PDB entry 6GKZ | X-ray diffraction, 2.43 A resolution | chains A and D

Chain A:
Name: Coclaurine N-methyltransferase
From: Coptis japonica
Notes: EC 2.1.1.115
UniProtKB: Q948P7 (Q948P7_COPJA); residues 7-357 here = UniProt positions 7-357
Sequence (351 residues; numbered 7 to 357; the number before each row is that of its first residue):
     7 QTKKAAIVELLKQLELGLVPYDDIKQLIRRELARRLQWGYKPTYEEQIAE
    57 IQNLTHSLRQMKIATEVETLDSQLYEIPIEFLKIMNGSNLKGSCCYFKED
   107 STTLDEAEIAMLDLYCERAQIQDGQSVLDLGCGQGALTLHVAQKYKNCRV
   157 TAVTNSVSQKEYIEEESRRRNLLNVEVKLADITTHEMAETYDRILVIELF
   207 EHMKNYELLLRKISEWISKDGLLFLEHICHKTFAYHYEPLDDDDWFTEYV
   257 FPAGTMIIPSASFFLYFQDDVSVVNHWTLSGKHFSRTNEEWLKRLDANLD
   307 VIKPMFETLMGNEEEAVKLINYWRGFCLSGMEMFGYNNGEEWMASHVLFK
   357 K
Unresolved in the structure: 72-82, 357
Modified positions: Mse67, Mse91, Mse117, Mse193, Mse209, Mse262, Mse311, Mse316, Mse337, Mse339, Mse349 (selenomethionine; parent Met)
Residues lining bound ligands: S-adenosylhomocysteine (SAH): Lys97, Gly98, Ser99, Gly137, Cys138, Gly139, Thr160, Asn161, Gln165, Ala186, Asp187, Ile188, Thr189, Ile203, Glu204, Leu205, His208
From the paper describing this entry:
  - conformationally variable residues (order/disorder transition): Leu64 to Glu82
  - catalytic residues: His208
  - mutagenesis - E204A, H208A (1 and 4 %), W329A, F332A: decreased catalytic activity
  - mutagenesis - E207A, R330A, G331A: unchanged catalytic activity

Chain D:
Name: Coclaurine N-methyltransferase
From: Coptis japonica
Notes: EC 2.1.1.115
UniProtKB: Q948P7 (Q948P7_COPJA); numbering as in UniProt; present here: 7-173, 176-357
Sequence (351 residues; row label = number of the first residue in the row; note: 1 number in that range is skipped by the numbering (no residue carries it; nothing is unmodelled there)):
     7 QTKKAAIVELLKQLELGLVPYDDIKQLIRRELARRLQWGYKPTYEEQIAE
    57 IQNLTHSLRQMKIATEVETLDSQLYEIPIEFLKIMNGSNLKGSCCYFKED
   107 STTLDEAEIAMLDLYCERAQIQDGQSVLDLGCGQGALTLHVAQKYKNCRV
   157 TAVTNSVSQKEYIEEES
  173A R
   174 R
   176 RNLLNVEVKLADITTHEMAETYDRILVIELFEHMKNYELLLRKISEWISK
   226 DGLLFLEHICHKTFAYHYEPLDDDDWFTEYVFPAGTMIIPSASFFLYFQD
   276 DVSVVNHWTLSGKHFSRTNEEWLKRLDANLDVIKPMFETLMGNEEEAVKL
   326 INYWRGFCLSGMEMFGYNNGEEWMASHVLFKK
Unresolved in the structure: 7-9, 71-83, 173A, 357
Modified positions: Mse67, Mse91, Mse117, Mse193, Mse209, Mse262, Mse311, Mse316, Mse337, Mse339, Mse349 (selenomethionine; parent Met)
Residues lining bound ligands: S-adenosylhomocysteine (SAH): Lys97, Gly98, Ser99, Gly137, Cys138, Gly139, Val159, Thr160, Asn161, Gln165, Ala186, Asp187, Ile188, Ile203, Glu204, Leu205, His208, Mse209
From the paper describing this entry:
  - catalytic residues: His208
  - mutagenesis - E204A, H208A (1 and 4 %), W329A, F332A: decreased catalytic activity
  - mutagenesis - E207A, R330A, G331A: unchanged catalytic activity

Chain A / chain D interface:
Residue-residue contacts - 40 pairs, chain A then chain D:
  Thr49(A) with Glu346(D)
  Tyr50(A) with Lys237(D), hydrogen bond (side chain-backbone); Ala267(D), hydrophobic; Thr284(D); Glu346(D), hydrogen bond (backbone-side chain); Mse349(D)
  Glu51(A) with Thr284(D), hydrogen bond (backbone-side chain)
  Ile54(A) with His282(D); Thr284(D)
  Gln58(A) with Asn281(D); His282(D), hydrogen bond (side chain-backbone)
  His62(A) with Val280(D), hydrogen bond (side chain-backbone); Asn281(D)
  Arg65(A) with Val280(D)
  Lys237(A) with Tyr50(D), hydrogen bond (backbone-side chain)
  Ala267(A) with Tyr50(D), hydrophobic
  Leu271(A) with Tyr272(D); Gln274(D), hydrogen bond (backbone-side chain)
  Tyr272(A) with Leu271(D); His282(D), hydrogen bond
  Gln274(A) with Leu271(D); Gln274(D), hydrogen bond; Ser278(D), hydrogen bond (backbone-side chain)
  Asp275(A) with Ser278(D), hydrogen bond; Lys356(D), salt bridge
  Ser278(A) with Gln274(D); Asp275(D), hydrogen bond
  Val279(A) with Leu271(D)
  Val280(A) with His62(D)
  Asn281(A) with Gln58(D); His62(D), hydrogen bond
  His282(A) with Ile54(D); Gln58(D); Tyr272(D), hydrogen bond
  Thr284(A) with Tyr50(D); Glu51(D), hydrogen bond (side chain-backbone); Ile54(D)
  Glu346(A) with Thr49(D); Tyr50(D), hydrogen bond (side chain-backbone)
  Lys356(A) with Asp275(D), salt bridge
Also at the interface, not in a pair above, chain A (24 interface residues in all): Pro48, Trp283, Mse349
Also at the interface, not in a pair above, chain D (23 interface residues in all): Pro48, Val279, Trp283

Summary:
Chain A and chain D form an interface of 24 and 23 residues respectively, with 16 hydrogen bonds and 2 salt
bridges. Polar contacts include Asp275(A)-Lys356(D), Tyr50(A)-Lys237(D) and Tyr50(A)-Glu346(D). From the
paper: catalytic residues His208(A) and His208(D); E204A, H208A and W329A of chain A, among others, reduce
catalytic activity; 14 substitutions were tested in all.
Chain A and chain D are both Coclaurine N-methyltransferase (Coptis japonica); the structure, Crystal
structure of Coclaurine N-Methyltransferase (CNMT) bound to N-methylheliamine and SAH, was determined by X-ray
diffraction together with 6GKV and 6GKY from the same study.
